PDB entry 5TI5 | X-ray diffraction, 1.83 A resolution | chain A

Chain A:
Name: Bromodomain-containing protein 4
Organism: Homo sapiens
UniProt: O60885 (BRD4_HUMAN), isoform O60885-3; numbering as in UniProt (aligned over 44-168)
Sequence (127 residues; each row starts with the number of its first residue):
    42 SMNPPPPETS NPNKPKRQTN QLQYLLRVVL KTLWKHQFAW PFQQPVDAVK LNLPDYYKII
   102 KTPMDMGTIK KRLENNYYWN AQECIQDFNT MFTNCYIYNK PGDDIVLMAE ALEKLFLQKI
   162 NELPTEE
Sequence notes: expression tag (42-43)
Curated features (UniProtKB/Swiss-Prot):
  - site: N140 (Acetylated histone binding)
  - cross-link: K99 (Glycyl lysine isopeptide (Lys-Gly) (interchain with G-Cter in SUMO2))
  - natural variant: D145 (D145G: Found in a patient with a neurodevelopmental syndrome; uncertain significance)
  - mutagenesis: N140 (N140A: Abolishes binding to acetylated histones)
Ligand contacts: 8841880 (7CN; 3-bromo-N-[3-(2-oxo-2,3-dihydro-1H-pyrrol-1-yl)phenyl]benzene-1-sulfonamide): W81, P82, F83, V87, L92, L94, Y97, C136, Y139, N140, D145, I146, M149
From the paper describing this entry:
  - binding site for 8841880: L92, Y97, N140

Summary:
Bound to chain A: 8841880. Curated annotation (UniProt) lists one mutagenesis site. The paper reports a
binding site for 8841880 at L92, Y97 and N140.
Chain A is Bromodomain-containing protein 4 (Homo sapiens); the structure, Crystal structure of the first
bromodomain of human BRD4 in complex with inhibitor 8841880, was determined by X-ray diffraction together with
5TI2, 5TI3, 5TI4, 5TI6 and 5TI7 from the same study.
